Entry 2WOX (X-ray diffraction, 2.30 A resolution); this record covers chains C and D of the 4 polymer chains in the assembly.

# Chain C (and D)
Name: Betaine aldehyde dehydrogenase
Source organism: Pseudomonas aeruginosa
Notes: EC 1.2.1.8; chain D of this document is another copy of the same molecule, construct and numbering; everything in this record applies to it too
UniProtKB: Q9HTJ1 (BETB_PSEAE); residue numbers follow UniProt; this construct covers 2-490
Sequence (489 residues; numbered 2 to 490; the number before each row is that of its first residue):
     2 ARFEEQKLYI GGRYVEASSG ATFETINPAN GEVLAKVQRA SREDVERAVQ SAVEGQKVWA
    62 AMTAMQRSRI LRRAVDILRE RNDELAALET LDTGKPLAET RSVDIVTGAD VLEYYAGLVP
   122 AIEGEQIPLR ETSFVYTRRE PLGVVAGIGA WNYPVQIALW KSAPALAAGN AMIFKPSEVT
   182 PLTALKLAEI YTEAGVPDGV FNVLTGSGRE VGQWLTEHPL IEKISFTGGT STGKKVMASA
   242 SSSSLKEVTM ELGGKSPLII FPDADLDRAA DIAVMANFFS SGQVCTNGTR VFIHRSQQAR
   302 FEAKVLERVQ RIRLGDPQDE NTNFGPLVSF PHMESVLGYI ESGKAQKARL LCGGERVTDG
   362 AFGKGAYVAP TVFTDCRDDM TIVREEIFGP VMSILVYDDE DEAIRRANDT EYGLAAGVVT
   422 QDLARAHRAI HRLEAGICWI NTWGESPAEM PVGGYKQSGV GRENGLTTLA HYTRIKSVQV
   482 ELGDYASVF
Curated features (UniProtKB/Swiss-Prot):
  - active site: K162 (Charge relay system), E252 (Proton acceptor), C286 (Nucleophile), E464 (Charge relay system)
  - binding site (K(+)): T26, I27, D93, V180, L246, K457, G460
  - binding site (NADPH): G150 to N153, K176 to E179, G209, G230 to T233, C286, E387
  - site: E248 (Seems to be a necessary countercharge to the potassium cations)
  - modified residue: C286 (Cysteine sulfenic acid (-SOH))
Glycans and other covalent adducts: beta-mercaptoethanol (BME) linked to C353
Ion coordination: K+ site 1: T26, I27, D93, V180; K+ site 2: L246 (shared with K457(D), G460(D) of chain D); K+ site 3: K457, G460 (shared with L246(D) of chain D)
Ligand contacts:
  - polyethylene glycol fragment (7PE; 2-(2-(2-(2-(2-(2-ethoxyethoxy)ethoxy)ethoxy)ethoxy)ethoxy)ethanol): V104, M276, A277, F280, V285, T287, N288, W444, G445, E446
  - NADPH (NDP; NADPH dihydro-nicotinamide-adenine-dinucleotide phosphate): I149, G150, A151, W152, N153, I158, K176, P177, S178, E179, V180, G207, S208, G209, R210, G213, Q214, T217, F227, T228, G229, G230, T231, T233, K236, V237, E252, L253, G254, C286, E387, F389, L415

# How chain C and chain D interact
Pairs across the interface (145; chain C residue first):
  I128(C) - E450(D)
  L130(C) - P448(D)  hydrophobic
  R131(C) - E446(D)  salt bridge
  Y137(C) - H428(D)  hydrogen bond
  Y137(C) - H432(D)  hydrogen bond
  R139(C) - H432(D)
  E141(C) - H432(D)
  E141(C) - Y456(D)  hydrogen bond
  E223(C) - K457(D)
  T231(C) - L246(D)
  K235(C) - S242(D)
  K235(C) - S243(D)
  K235(C) - S244(D)
  K235(C) - L246(D)
  M238(C) - S242(D)
  M238(C) - L246(D)  hydrophobic
  M238(C) - K247(D)
  A239(C) - A239(D)
  A239(C) - S242(D)
  A239(C) - S243(D)
  S242(C) - K235(D)
  S242(C) - M238(D)
  S242(C) - A239(D)
  S242(C) - S242(D)  hydrogen bond
  S243(C) - K235(D)
  S243(C) - A239(D)
  S244(C) - K235(D)  hydrogen bond (backbone-side chain)
  S245(C) - Q458(D)
  L246(C) - T231(D)
  L246(C) - K235(D)
  L246(C) - M238(D)  hydrophobic
  L246(C) - L253(D)  hydrophobic
  L246(C) - Q458(D)
  L246(C) - V461(D)
  K247(C) - M238(D)
  E248(C) - V461(D)
  E248(C) - G462(D)
  L253(C) - L246(D)  hydrophobic
  R269(C) - E482(D)
  R269(C) - G484(D)  hydrogen bond (side chain-backbone)
  R269(C) - D485(D)
  R269(C) - Y486(D)
  D272(C) - Y486(D)
  D272(C) - S488(D)
  I273(C) - Y486(D)  hydrophobic
  M276(C) - Y486(D)
  M276(C) - S488(D)
  M276(C) - V489(D)
  M276(C) - F490(D)  hydrophobic
  F279(C) - F490(D)
  F280(C) - F490(D)
  R312(C) - F490(D)  hydrogen bond (side chain-backbone)
  I313(C) - F490(D)  hydrophobic
  N324(C) - V489(D)  hydrogen bond (side chain-backbone)
  N324(C) - F490(D)
  H428(C) - Y137(D)  hydrogen bond
  I431(C) - K477(D)  hydrogen bond (backbone-side chain)
  I431(C) - V479(D)  hydrophobic
  H432(C) - Y137(D)  hydrogen bond
  H432(C) - R139(D)
  H432(C) - E141(D)
  H432(C) - K477(D)  hydrogen bond (backbone-side chain)
  L434(C) - K477(D)  hydrogen bond (backbone-side chain)
  A436(C) - K477(D)
  G437(C) - I476(D)
  G437(C) - K477(D)
  G437(C) - S478(D)  hydrogen bond (backbone-backbone)
  I438(C) - S478(D)
  C439(C) - K477(D)
  C439(C) - S478(D)  hydrogen bond (backbone-backbone)
  C439(C) - V479(D)
  C439(C) - Q480(D)  hydrogen bond (backbone-backbone)
  W440(C) - Q480(D)  hydrogen bond
  I441(C) - V479(D)  hydrophobic
  I441(C) - Q480(D)  hydrogen bond (backbone-backbone)
  I441(C) - E482(D)  hydrogen bond (backbone-backbone)
  N442(C) - E482(D)
  T443(C) - Q480(D)
  T443(C) - E482(D)
  T443(C) - Y486(D)
  W444(C) - Y486(D)  hydrogen bond (backbone-side chain)
  E446(C) - R131(D)  salt bridge
  E446(C) - Q480(D)  hydrogen bond
  P448(C) - L130(D)  hydrophobic
  E450(C) - I128(D)
  M451(C) - S478(D)
  P452(C) - S478(D)  hydrogen bond (backbone-side chain)
  Y456(C) - E141(D)  hydrogen bond
  Y456(C) - R475(D)
  Y456(C) - I476(D)
  Y456(C) - K477(D)
  Q458(C) - S245(D)
  Q458(C) - L246(D)
  V461(C) - L246(D)
  V461(C) - E248(D)
  G462(C) - E248(D)  hydrogen bond (backbone-side chain)
  R463(C) - I476(D)  hydrogen bond (side chain-backbone)
  T468(C) - I476(D)
  H472(C) - H472(D)  hydrogen bond
  R475(C) - Y456(D)
  I476(C) - G437(D)
  I476(C) - Y456(D)
  I476(C) - R463(D)  hydrogen bond (backbone-side chain)
  I476(C) - T468(D)
  K477(C) - I431(D)  hydrogen bond (side chain-backbone)
  K477(C) - H432(D)  hydrogen bond (side chain-backbone)
  K477(C) - L434(D)  hydrogen bond (side chain-backbone)
  K477(C) - A436(D)
  K477(C) - G437(D)
  K477(C) - C439(D)
  K477(C) - Y456(D)
  S478(C) - G437(D)  hydrogen bond (backbone-backbone)
  S478(C) - I438(D)
  S478(C) - C439(D)  hydrogen bond (backbone-backbone)
  S478(C) - M451(D)
  S478(C) - P452(D)  hydrogen bond (side chain-backbone)
  V479(C) - C439(D)
  V479(C) - I441(D)  hydrophobic
  Q480(C) - C439(D)  hydrogen bond (backbone-backbone)
  Q480(C) - W440(D)  hydrogen bond
  Q480(C) - I441(D)  hydrogen bond (backbone-backbone)
  Q480(C) - T443(D)
  Q480(C) - E446(D)  hydrogen bond
  E482(C) - R269(D)
  E482(C) - I441(D)  hydrogen bond (backbone-backbone)
  E482(C) - N442(D)
  E482(C) - T443(D)
  G484(C) - R269(D)  hydrogen bond (backbone-side chain)
  D485(C) - R269(D)
  Y486(C) - R269(D)
  Y486(C) - D272(D)
  Y486(C) - I273(D)  hydrophobic
  Y486(C) - M276(D)
  Y486(C) - T443(D)
  Y486(C) - W444(D)  hydrogen bond (side chain-backbone)
  S488(C) - D272(D)
  S488(C) - M276(D)
  V489(C) - M276(D)  hydrogen bond (backbone-side chain)
  V489(C) - N324(D)  hydrogen bond (backbone-side chain)
  F490(C) - M276(D)  hydrophobic
  F490(C) - F279(D)
  F490(C) - F280(D)
  F490(C) - R312(D)  hydrogen bond (backbone-side chain)
  F490(C) - I313(D)  hydrophobic
  F490(C) - N324(D)
Also at the interface, not in a pair above, chain C (78 interface residues in all): E126, V136, T138, G234, V275, R309, R433, K457, G460, L467, V481, A487
Also at the interface, not in a pair above, chain D (78 interface residues in all): E126, V136, T138, R140, E223, G234, V275, R433, G460, L467, V481, A487

# In short
Chain C and chain D each contribute 78 residues to their interface, with 43 hydrogen bonds and 2 salt bridges.
Polar contacts include R131(C)-E446(D), Y137(C)-H428(D) and Y137(C)-H432(D). Bound to chain C: NADPH and
polyethylene glycol fragment.
Chain C and chain D are both Betaine aldehyde dehydrogenase (Pseudomonas aeruginosa); the structure, Betaine
aldehyde dehydrogenase from Pseudomonas aeruginosa with NAD(P) H-catalytic thiol adduct, was determined by
X-ray diffraction (same publication as 3ZQA).
